PDB entry 6EF1 | electron microscopy, 4.73 A resolution (low resolution: residue-level contacts below are approximate; hydrogen-bond / salt-bridge calls are withheld) | chains A and B of the 14 polymer chains in the assembly

Chain A:
Protein: Proteasome subunit alpha type-1
Organism: Saccharomyces cerevisiae (strain ATCC 204508 / S288c)
Notes: EC 3.4.25.1
UniProtKB: P21243 (PSA1_YEAST); numbering as in UniProt (aligned over 13-251)
Sequence (239 residues; numbered 13 to 251; the number before each row is that of its first residue):
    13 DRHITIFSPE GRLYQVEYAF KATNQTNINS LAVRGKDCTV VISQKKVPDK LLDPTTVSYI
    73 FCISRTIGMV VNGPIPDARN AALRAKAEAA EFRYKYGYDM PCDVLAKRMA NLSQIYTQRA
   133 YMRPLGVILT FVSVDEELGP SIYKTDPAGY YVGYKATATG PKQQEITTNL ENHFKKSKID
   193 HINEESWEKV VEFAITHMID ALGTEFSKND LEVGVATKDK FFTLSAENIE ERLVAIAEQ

Chain B:
Protein: Proteasome subunit alpha type-2
Organism: Saccharomyces cerevisiae (strain ATCC 204508 / S288c)
Notes: EC 3.4.25.1
UniProtKB: P23639 (PSA2_YEAST); residue numbers follow UniProt; this construct covers 1-250
Sequence (250 residues; numbered 1 to 250; the number before each row is that of its first residue):
     1 MTDRYSFSLT TFSPSGKLGQ IDYALTAVKQ GVTSLGIKAT NGVVIATEKK SSSPLAMSET
    61 LSKVSLLTPD IGAVYSGMGP DYRVLVDKSR KVAHTSYKRI YGEYPPTKLL VSEVAKIMQE
   121 ATQSGGVRPF GVSLLIAGHD EFNGFSLYQV DPSGSYFPWK ATAIGKGSVA AKTFLEKRWN
   181 DELELEDAIH IALLTLKESV EGEFNGDTIE LAIIGDENPD LLGYTGIPTD KGPRFRKLTS
   241 QEINDRLEAL
Swiss-Prot annotation at these positions:
  - cross-link: Lys108 (Glycyl lysine isopeptide (Lys-Gly) (interchain with G-Cter in ubiquitin))

Chain A / chain B interface:
Pairs across the interface (45):
  Thr17(A) with Arg128(B)
  Ile18(A) with Leu9(B)
  Phe19(A) with Ala24(B); Met78(B); Arg128(B); Pro129(B); Gly131(B)
  Ser20(A) with Tyr23(B)
  Pro21(A) with Tyr23(B)
  Glu22(A) with Tyr23(B); Thr26(B)
  Gly23(A) with Thr26(B); Ala27(B)
  Leu25(A) with Arg128(B)
  Ala122(A) with Arg83(B)
  Asn123(A) with Arg83(B)
  Gln126(A) with Pro80(B); Asp81(B); Val84(B); Arg128(B); Phe130(B)
  Thr129(A) with Arg128(B)
  Gln130(A) with Gly126(B); Val127(B); Arg128(B); Phe130(B)
  Arg131(A) with Gly126(B)
  Ala132(A) with Tyr5(B); Gly126(B)
  Tyr155(A) with Thr60(B)
  Ala160(A) with Pro80(B)
  Gly161(A) with Pro80(B); Arg83(B)
  Tyr162(A) with Pro80(B)
  Tyr163(A) with Arg83(B)
  Val164(A) with Thr60(B)
  Gly165(A) with Ala56(B); Thr60(B)
  Tyr166(A) with Leu55(B); Ala56(B)
  Lys167(A) with Leu55(B); Met57(B)
  Ala168(A) with Leu55(B)
  Thr179(A) with Leu55(B)
  Glu183(A) with Pro54(B)
Other interface residues (no listed pair), chain A (30 interface residues in all): Arg46, Lys119, Thr169
Other interface residues (no listed pair), chain B (25 interface residues in all): Gln20, Asp87, Ala121

In short:
30 residues of chain A and 25 residues of chain B are in contact.
Chain A is Proteasome subunit alpha type-1 and chain B is Proteasome subunit alpha type-2, both from
Saccharomyces cerevisiae (strain ATCC 204508 / S288c); the structure, Yeast 26S proteasome bound to
ubiquitinated substrate (5D motor state), was determined by electron microscopy (same publication as 6EF0 and
6EF2).
